PDB entry 1PYT | X-ray diffraction, 2.35 A resolution | chains A and D of the 4 polymer chains in the assembly

# Chain A
Name: Procarboxypeptidase A
Organism: Bos taurus
Notes: EC 3.4.17.1
Reference sequence: P00730 (CBPA1_BOVIN); the construct lacks a stretch of the UniProt sequence and is renumbered around it, so the offset changes along the chain: 4-34 = UniProt 17-47; 35-42 = UniProt 50-57; 47-99 = UniProt 58-110
Amino-acid sequence (94 residues; numbered 4 to 99 plus 2 insertion-coded residues; 4 numbers in that range are skipped by the numbering (no residue carries them; nothing is unmodelled there); the number before each row is that of its first residue; a row labelled like 34B-34C holds insertion residues (34B, then the next letters in order)):
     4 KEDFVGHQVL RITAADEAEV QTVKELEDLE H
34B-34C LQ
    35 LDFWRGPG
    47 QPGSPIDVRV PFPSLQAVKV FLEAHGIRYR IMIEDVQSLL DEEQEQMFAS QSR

# Chain D
Name: Chymotrypsinogen C
Organism: Bos taurus
Amino-acid sequence (251 residues; numbered 701 to 944 plus 10 insertion-coded residues; 3 numbers in that range are skipped by the numbering (no residue carries them; nothing is unmodelled there); the number before each row is that of its first residue; a row labelled like 736A-736C holds insertion residues (736A, then the next letters in order)):
   701 CGAPIFQPNL SA
   715 RVVGGEDAIP HSWPWQISLQ YL
736A-736C RDN
   737 TWRHTCGGTL ITPNHVLTAA HCISNT
  762A L
   763 TYRVALGKNN LEVEDEA
  779A G
   780 SLYVGVDTIF VHEKWNSFLV RNDIALIKLA ETVELGDTIQ VACLPSEGSL LPQDYPCFVT
   840 GWGRL
   846 YTNGPIAAEL QQGLQPVVDY ATCSQ
870A-870B RD
   871 WWGTTVKETM VCAGGDGV
  888A I
   889 SACNGDSGGP LNCQADGQWD VRGIVSFGS
  917A G
   918 LSCN
  921A T
   922 FKKPTVFTRV SAYIDWINQK LQL
Disulfide bonds: Cys-701/Cys-822, Cys-742/Cys-758, Cys-836/Cys-901, Cys-868/Cys-882, Cys-891/Cys-920

# How chain A and chain D interact
Contacting residue pairs (19; chain A residue first):
  Glu-88(A) / Asn-848(D)  hydrogen bond
  Glu-91(A) / Tyr-735(D)  hydrogen bond
  Glu-91(A) / Arg-736A(D)  salt bridge
  Glu-91(A) / Arg-739(D)  salt bridge
  Phe-94(A) / Tyr-735(D)  hydrophobic
  Phe-94(A) / Leu-736(D)
  Phe-94(A) / Arg-736A(D)
  Phe-94(A) / Leu-762A(D)
  Ala-95(A) / Tyr-735(D)
  Ala-95(A) / Thr-741(D)
  Ala-95(A) / Ser-760(D)
  Ser-96(A) / Ser-760(D)
  Gln-97(A) / Ser-760(D)
  Gln-97(A) / Thr-762(D)
  Gln-97(A) / Leu-762A(D)
  Ser-98(A) / Ser-760(D)
  Ser-98(A) / Asn-761(D)
  Ser-98(A) / Thr-762(D)
  Arg-99(A) / Asn-761(D)  hydrogen bond (backbone-side chain)

# In short
The interface between chain A and chain D involves 8 residues on one side and 10 on the other, with 3 hydrogen
bonds and 2 salt bridges. Polar pairs include Glu-91(A)/Arg-736A(D), Glu-91(A)/Arg-739(D) and
Glu-88(A)/Asn-848(D).
Here chain A is Procarboxypeptidase A and chain D is Chymotrypsinogen C, both from Bos taurus. Entry 1PYT
(Ternary complex of procarboxypeptidase A, proproteinase E, and chymotrypsinogen C) was determined by X-ray
diffraction.
